PDB entry 2QHR | X-ray diffraction, 2.00 A resolution | chains L and P of the 3 polymer chains in the assembly

== Chain L ==
Name: 13F6-1-2 Fab fragment V lambda x light chain
From: Mus musculus
Reference sequence: P01844 (LAC2_MOUSE); residues 109-210 here correspond to UniProt positions 1-102 (UniProt number = residue number - 108)
Amino-acid sequence (218 residues; each row starts with the number of its first residue; a row labelled like 54A-54D holds insertion residues (54A, then the next letters in order)):
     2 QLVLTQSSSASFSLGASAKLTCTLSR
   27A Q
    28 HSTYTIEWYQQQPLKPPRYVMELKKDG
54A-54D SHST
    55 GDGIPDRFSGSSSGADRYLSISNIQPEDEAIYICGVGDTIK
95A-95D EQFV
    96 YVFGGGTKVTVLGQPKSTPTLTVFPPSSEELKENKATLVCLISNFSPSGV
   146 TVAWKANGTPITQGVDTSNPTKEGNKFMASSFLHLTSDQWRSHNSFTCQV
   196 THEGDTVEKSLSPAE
Disulfide bonds: Cys23-Cys88, Cys135-Cys193
What the authors report for this chain:
  - contacts within the chain: Lys51-Gly54 (backbone contact)

== Chain P ==
Name: Envelope glycoprotein peptide
Notes: fragment: Envelope glycoprotein peptide, residues 404-414
Amino-acid sequence (11 residues; each row starts with the number of its first residue):
   404 VEQHHRRTDND
What the authors report for this chain:
  - mutagenesis - N413D: unchanged binding to 13F6-1-2

== Chain L / chain P interface ==
Contacting residue pairs - 13 pairs, chain L then chain P:
  Gln27A(L) - Val404(P)  hydrogen bond (backbone-backbone)
  His28(L) - Val404(P)
  Thr30(L) - Val404(P)
  Tyr31(L) - Val404(P)
  Tyr31(L) - Glu405(P)
  Tyr31(L) - Gln406(P)  hydrogen bond (side chain-backbone)
  Thr32(L) - Gln406(P)  hydrogen bond (backbone-side chain)
  Val90(L) - Gln406(P)
  Gly91(L) - Gln406(P)  hydrogen bond (backbone-side chain)
  Asp92(L) - Gln406(P)
  Asp92(L) - His407(P)  salt bridge
  Thr93(L) - His407(P)  hydrogen bond (backbone-side chain)
  Thr93(L) - His408(P)
Interface residues without a listed pair, chain L (10 interface residues in all): Phe95C
Interface residues without a listed pair, chain P (6 interface residues in all): Arg409
The authors on this interface:
  - epitope / paratope residues, chain P: Gln406(P)

== Overview ==
Chain L and chain P form an interface of 10 and 6 residues respectively; the contacts include 5 hydrogen bonds
and 1 salt bridge. Polar contacts include Asp92(L)-His407(P), Tyr31(L)-Gln406(P) and Thr32(L)-Gln406(P). The
paper reports that N413D of chain P leaves binding to 13F6-1-2 unchanged; the epitope/paratope residue
Gln406(P).
Here chain L is 13F6-1-2 Fab fragment V lambda x light chain (Mus musculus) and chain P is Envelope
glycoprotein peptide. Entry 2QHR (Crystal structure of the 13F6-1-2 Fab fragment bound to its Ebola virus
glycoprotein peptide epitope) was determined by X-ray diffraction.
